Entry 8DZJ (electron microscopy, 2.90 A resolution); this record covers chains A and E of the 5 polymer chains in the assembly.

# Chain A
Molecule: OrfB_Zn_ribbon domain-containing protein
From: Acidibacillus sulfuroxidans
UniProtKB: A0A2U3D0N8 (A0A2U3D0N8_9BACL); numbering as in UniProt (aligned over 1-422)
Chain sequence (446 residues; numbered -23 to 422; the number before each row is that of its first residue; numbers below 1 keep their minus sign (Met-23 is residue -23)):
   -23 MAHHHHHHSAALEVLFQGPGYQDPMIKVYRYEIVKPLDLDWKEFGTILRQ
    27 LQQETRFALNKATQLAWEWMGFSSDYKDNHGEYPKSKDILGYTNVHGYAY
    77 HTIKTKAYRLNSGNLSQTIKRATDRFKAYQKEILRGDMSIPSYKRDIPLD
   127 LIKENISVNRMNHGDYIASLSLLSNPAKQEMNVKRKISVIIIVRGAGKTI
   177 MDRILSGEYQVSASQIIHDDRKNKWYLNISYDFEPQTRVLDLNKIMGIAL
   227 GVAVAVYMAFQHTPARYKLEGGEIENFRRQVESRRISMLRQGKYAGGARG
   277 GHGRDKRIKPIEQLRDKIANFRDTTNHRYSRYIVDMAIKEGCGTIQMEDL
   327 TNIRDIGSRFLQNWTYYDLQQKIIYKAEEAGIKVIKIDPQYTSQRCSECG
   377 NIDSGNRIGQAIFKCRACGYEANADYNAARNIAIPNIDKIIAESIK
Not modelled in the structure: -23 to -1, 212-218
Sequence notes: expression tag (-23 to 0); conflict Ala225 (Asp in A0A2U3D0N8)
Bound ions: Zn2+: Cys372, Cys375, Cys391, Cys394
Swiss-Prot annotation at these positions:
  - region: Gln212 to Lys220 (Linker), Arg371 to Asn399 (Target nucleic acid-binding (TNB)), Ala400 to Ser420 (RuvC-II)
  - active site: Glu324, Asp401
  - binding site (Zn(2+)): Cys372, Cys375, Cys391, Cys394
From the paper describing this entry:
  - self-association interface (contacts with another copy of this molecule): Glu44, Asp51
  - binding site for Non-target DNA strand: Lys80, Ser92
  - binding site for target DNA strand: Ser92, Lys96
  - binding site for sgRNA (chain E): Asn199, Gly276
  - mutagenesis - D196K, N199K, G276R, D281K, T327K, N328G, D364K, D364R: increased catalytic activity on indel frequency
  - mutagenesis - D196K/N199K/G276R/N328G/D364R (2.5- to 3.5-fold): increased catalytic activity (gene-editing activity)
  - mutagenesis - E44A, D51A, Y52A: decreased catalytic activity on indel frequencies

# Chain E
Molecule: sgRNA
Sequence (193 nucleotides; row label = number of the first residue in the row):
     1 GGAUUCGUCGGUUCAGCGACGAUAAGCCGAGAAGUGCCAAUAAAACUGUU
    51 AAGUGGUUUGGUAACGCUCGGUAAGGUAGCCAAAAGGCUGAAACUCCGUG
   101 CACAAAGACCGCACGGACGCUUCACAUAUAGCUCAUAAACAAGGGUUUGC
   151 GAGCUAGCUUGUGGAGUGUGAACCUCUCAAGACCCACAAUCCA
Not modelled in the structure: 1-4, 127-159, 191-193

# Interface between chain A and chain E
Contacting residue pairs (112; chain A residue first):
  Ile2(A) with C174(E), base contact
  Lys3(A) with C174(E), salt bridge to the phosphate
  Val4(A) with C174(E), hydrogen bond to the sugar; U175(E), sugar contact
  Tyr5(A) with G11(E), hydrogen bond to the base; U12(E), base contact; C173(E), hydrogen bond to the base
  Arg6(A) with U12(E), sugar contact; U175(E), hydrogen bond to the phosphate; C176(E), salt bridge to the phosphate
  Glu8(A) with G11(E), hydrogen bond to the sugar
  Val10(A) with G107(E), sugar contact; A108(E), sugar contact
  Lys11(A) with A108(E), sugar contact; C109(E), phosphate contact
  Asp16(A) with A108(E), hydrogen bond to the base
  Trp17(A) with G107(E), stacking on the base; A108(E), base contact
  Arg25(A) with C69(E), phosphate contact; G70(E), salt bridge to the phosphate
  Arg101(A) with U177(E), hydrogen bond to the base; C178(E), hydrogen bond to the sugar
  Asp113(A) with A180(E), sugar contact
  Met114(A) with A179(E), sugar contact
  Ser115(A) with A179(E), phosphate contact; A180(E), hydrogen bond to the phosphate
  Pro117(A) with C178(E), phosphate contact; A179(E), phosphate contact
  Ser118(A) with C178(E), hydrogen bond to the phosphate; A179(E), hydrogen bond to the phosphate
  Tyr119(A) with U177(E), sugar contact; C178(E), phosphate contact
  Lys120(A) with U177(E), salt bridge to the phosphate; C178(E), salt bridge to the phosphate
  Arg121(A) with C69(E), salt bridge to the phosphate; G70(E), salt bridge to the phosphate
  Asp122(A) with U177(E), phosphate contact
  Ile123(A) with U177(E), sugar contact
  Pro124(A) with C176(E), phosphate contact; U177(E), phosphate contact
  Arg136(A) with C112(E), hydrogen bond to the sugar; A113(E), sugar contact
  Asn138(A) with C101(E), sugar contact
  His139(A) with A102(E), sugar contact; G111(E), hydrogen bond to the base; C112(E), sugar contact
  Gly140(A) with C112(E), sugar contact
  Ile168(A) with G11(E), sugar contact
  Arg170(A) with G11(E), salt bridge to the phosphate; G111(E), phosphate contact
  Gly171(A) with G11(E), base contact
  Ala172(A) with C173(E), base contact
  Lys174(A) with A113(E), salt bridge to the phosphate
  Gln191(A) with C176(E), sugar contact
  Arg197(A) with U8(E), phosphate contact; U13(E), salt bridge to the phosphate; C14(E), salt bridge to the phosphate
  Lys198(A) with C9(E), phosphate contact; U12(E), salt bridge to the phosphate; U13(E), salt bridge to the phosphate
  Asn199(A) with G107(E), base contact
  Lys200(A) with G10(E), salt bridge to the phosphate; G11(E), hydrogen bond to the phosphate; U12(E), salt bridge to the phosphate
  Tyr202(A) with U12(E), sugar contact
  Arg260(A) with C6(E), phosphate contact; A25(E), hydrogen bond to the base
  Ser263(A) with A25(E), base contact
  Met264(A) with A25(E), base contact
  Gln267(A) with A25(E), base contact
  Gly273(A) with C27(E), phosphate contact
  Ala274(A) with C27(E), hydrogen bond to the phosphate; C28(E), phosphate contact
  Arg275(A) with A25(E), hydrogen bond to the sugar; G26(E), salt bridge to the phosphate; C27(E), phosphate contact
  Gly276(A) with G66(E), phosphate contact
  Gly277(A) with G66(E), phosphate contact
  His278(A) with C28(E), hydrogen bond to the base; G29(E), hydrogen bond to the base; A30(E), base contact; U68(E), hydrogen bond to the base; G70(E), base contact
  Gly279(A) with G66(E), phosphate contact; C67(E), phosphate contact
  Arg280(A) with C67(E), salt bridge to the phosphate; U68(E), phosphate contact
  Asp281(A) with C69(E), phosphate contact
  Lys282(A) with C27(E), base contact; C28(E), base contact; G70(E), base contact; G71(E), hydrogen bond to the base
  Lys285(A) with A25(E), salt bridge to the phosphate; G26(E), base contact
  Pro286(A) with A25(E), sugar contact
  Lys293(A) with G7(E), salt bridge to the phosphate; A15(E), salt bridge to the phosphate
  Asn296(A) with U13(E), hydrogen bond to the sugar; C14(E), phosphate contact
  Phe297(A) with C14(E), sugar contact
  Thr300(A) with U13(E), hydrogen bond to the sugar; C14(E), sugar contact
  His303(A) with A172(E), sugar contact; C173(E), sugar contact; U175(E), salt bridge to the phosphate
  Arg304(A) with A171(E), sugar contact
  Arg307(A) with A172(E), sugar contact; C173(E), salt bridge to the phosphate
  Lys348(A) with U175(E), salt bridge to the phosphate
  Tyr351(A) with C174(E), sugar contact
  Lys352(A) with A172(E), phosphate contact; C173(E), salt bridge to the phosphate
Interface residues without a listed pair, chain A (72 interface residues in all): Pro12, Ile116, Gly173, Asp195, Trp201, Tyr207, Phe253, Asp299
Interface residues without a listed pair, chain E (42 interface residues in all): G170, C185

# In short
Chain A and chain E form an interface of 72 and 42 residues respectively; the contacts include 23 hydrogen
bonds, 24 salt bridges and 1 aromatic stacking contact. Polar pairs include Tyr5(A)-G11(E), Tyr5(A)-C173(E)
and Asp16(A)-A108(E). From the paper: a binding site for Non-target DNA strand at Lys80(A) and Ser92(A);
D196K, N199K and G276R of chain A, among others, increase catalytic activity on indel frequency; 12
substitutions were tested in all.
Here chain A is OrfB_Zn_ribbon domain-containing protein (Acidibacillus sulfuroxidans) and chain E is sgRNA.
Entry 8DZJ (Cryo-EM structure of Acidibacillus sulfuroxidans Cas12f in complex with sgRNA and target DNA) was
determined by electron microscopy.
